Entry 7T3L (electron microscopy, 3.60 A resolution); this record covers chains A and B of the 28 polymer chains in the assembly.

== Chain A ==
Name: CRISPR-associated protein Csy1
Reference sequence: Q02ML9 (CSY1_PSEAB); residues 1-434 here = UniProt positions 1-434
Chain sequence (434 residues; each row starts with the number of its first residue):
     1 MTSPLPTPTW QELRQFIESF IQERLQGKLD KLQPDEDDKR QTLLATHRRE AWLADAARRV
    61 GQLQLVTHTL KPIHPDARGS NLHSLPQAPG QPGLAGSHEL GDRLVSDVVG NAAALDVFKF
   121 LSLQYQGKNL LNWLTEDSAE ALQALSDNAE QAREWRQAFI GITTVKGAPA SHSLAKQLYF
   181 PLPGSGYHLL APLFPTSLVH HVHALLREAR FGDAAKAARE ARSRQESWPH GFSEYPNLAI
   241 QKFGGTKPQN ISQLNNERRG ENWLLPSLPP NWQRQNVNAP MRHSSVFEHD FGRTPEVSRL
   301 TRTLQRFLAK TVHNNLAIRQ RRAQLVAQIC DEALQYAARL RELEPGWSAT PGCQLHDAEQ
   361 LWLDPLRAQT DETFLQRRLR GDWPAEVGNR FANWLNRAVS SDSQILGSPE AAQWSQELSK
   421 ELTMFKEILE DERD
Disordered / not traced: 1-7

== Chain B ==
Name: CRISPR type I-F/YPEST-associated protein Csy2
Reference sequence: B3G161 (B3G161_PSEAI); residues 1-327 here = UniProt positions 1-327
Chain sequence (327 residues; row label = number of the first residue in the row):
     1 MSVTDPEALL LLPRLSIQNA NAISSPLTWG FPSPGAFTGF VHALQRRVGI SLDIELDGVG
    61 IVCHRFEAQI SQPAGKRTKV FNLTRNPLNR DGSTAAIVEE GRAHLEVSLL LGVHGDGLDD
   121 HPAQEIARQV QEQAGAMRLA GGSILPWCNE RFPAPNAELL MLGGSDEQRR KNQRRLTRRL
   181 LPGFALVSRE ALLQQHLETL RTTLPEATTL DALLDLCRIN FEPPATSSEE EASPPDAAWQ
   241 VRDKPGWLVP IPAGYNALSP LYLPGEVRNA RDRETPLRFV ENLFGLGEWL SPHRVAALSD
   301 LLWYHHAEPD KGLYRWSTPR FVEHAIA
Disordered / not traced: 1-2, 225-238, 323-327

== How chain A and chain B interact ==
Pairs across the interface - 206 pairs, chain A then chain B:
  His-68(A) / Leu-258(B)
  His-68(A) / Glu-281(B)
  His-74(A) / Val-98(B)
  Pro-75(A) / Val-98(B)
  Ser-80(A) / Phe-279(B)
  Leu-82(A) / Leu-258(B)
  Leu-82(A) / Phe-279(B)  hydrophobic
  Ser-84(A) / Leu-258(B)  hydrogen bond (side chain-backbone)
  Pro-86(A) / Asn-256(B)
  Pro-86(A) / Ala-257(B)
  Pro-86(A) / Leu-258(B)
  Pro-86(A) / Glu-281(B)
  Gln-87(A) / Asn-256(B)  hydrogen bond (backbone-side chain)
  Gln-87(A) / Lys-311(B)
  Ala-88(A) / Lys-311(B)  hydrogen bond (backbone-side chain)
  Pro-89(A) / Leu-313(B)  hydrophobic
  Gln-91(A) / Glu-308(B)  hydrogen bond
  Gln-91(A) / Leu-313(B)
  Pro-92(A) / Glu-190(B)
  Pro-92(A) / Gln-194(B)
  Gly-93(A) / Glu-190(B)
  Gly-93(A) / Leu-193(B)
  Gly-93(A) / Gln-194(B)  hydrogen bond (backbone-side chain)
  Leu-94(A) / Thr-209(B)
  Leu-94(A) / Leu-283(B)  hydrophobic
  Leu-94(A) / Phe-284(B)
  Leu-94(A) / Arg-315(B)
  Ala-95(A) / Thr-209(B)
  Ala-95(A) / Leu-210(B)
  Ala-95(A) / Leu-283(B)
  Ala-95(A) / Phe-284(B)  hydrogen bond (backbone-backbone)
  Gly-96(A) / Glu-281(B)
  Ser-97(A) / Glu-281(B)  hydrogen bond (backbone-side chain)
  His-98(A) / Asn-256(B)
  His-98(A) / Leu-283(B)
  Glu-99(A) / Thr-208(B)
  Glu-99(A) / Thr-209(B)  hydrogen bond
  Arg-103(A) / Thr-208(B)
  Pro-169(A) / Tyr-262(B)  hydrophobic
  Pro-169(A) / Val-267(B)
  Pro-169(A) / Arg-268(B)  hydrogen bond (backbone-backbone)
  Ala-170(A) / Arg-268(B)
  Ala-170(A) / Phe-279(B)
  Ser-171(A) / Arg-268(B)  hydrogen bond (backbone-backbone)
  Ser-171(A) / Asn-269(B)
  Ser-171(A) / Phe-279(B)
  Gln-177(A) / Asn-269(B)  hydrogen bond (side chain-backbone)
  Gln-177(A) / Ala-270(B)
  Gln-177(A) / Arg-271(B)  hydrogen bond (side chain-backbone)
  Gln-177(A) / Leu-277(B)
  Leu-178(A) / Tyr-255(B)
  Tyr-179(A) / Arg-271(B)
  Tyr-179(A) / Asp-272(B)  hydrogen bond
  Tyr-179(A) / Thr-275(B)
  Phe-180(A) / His-305(B)
  Phe-180(A) / Ala-307(B)  hydrophobic
  Phe-180(A) / Tyr-314(B)
  Phe-180(A) / Arg-315(B)
  Phe-180(A) / Trp-316(B)  hydrophobic
  Pro-181(A) / His-42(B)
  Pro-181(A) / His-305(B)
  Leu-182(A) / Pro-309(B)  hydrophobic
  Pro-183(A) / Ala-307(B)
  Tyr-187(A) / His-42(B)  hydrogen bond
  Tyr-187(A) / Arg-46(B)  hydrogen bond
  Tyr-187(A) / Thr-275(B)
  Tyr-187(A) / Pro-276(B)
  His-188(A) / Leu-261(B)
  His-188(A) / Thr-275(B)
  His-188(A) / Pro-276(B)
  His-188(A) / Pro-309(B)
  His-188(A) / Tyr-314(B)  hydrogen bond
  Leu-189(A) / Ala-270(B)  hydrophobic
  Leu-189(A) / Arg-271(B)
  Leu-189(A) / Asp-272(B)
  Leu-189(A) / Thr-275(B)
  Leu-189(A) / Pro-276(B)  hydrogen bond (backbone-backbone)
  Leu-189(A) / Leu-277(B)  hydrophobic
  Leu-190(A) / Arg-278(B)
  Leu-190(A) / Val-280(B)  hydrophobic
  Leu-190(A) / Tyr-314(B)  hydrophobic
  Ala-191(A) / Arg-278(B)  hydrogen bond (backbone-backbone)
  Ala-191(A) / Phe-279(B)
  Ala-191(A) / Val-280(B)  hydrogen bond (backbone-backbone)
  Pro-192(A) / Val-280(B)  hydrophobic
  Leu-193(A) / Phe-279(B)  hydrophobic
  Leu-193(A) / Val-280(B)  hydrogen bond (backbone-backbone)
  Phe-194(A) / Pro-26(B)  hydrophobic
  Pro-195(A) / Pro-26(B)
  Pro-195(A) / Glu-281(B)
  Leu-198(A) / Leu-210(B)  hydrophobic
  Leu-198(A) / Glu-281(B)
  Leu-198(A) / Phe-284(B)  hydrophobic
  Val-199(A) / Pro-26(B)
  Val-199(A) / Leu-27(B)  hydrophobic
  His-201(A) / Leu-210(B)
  Val-202(A) / Leu-27(B)  hydrophobic
  Val-202(A) / Leu-210(B)  hydrophobic
  Leu-205(A) / Asp-211(B)
  Ala-218(A) / Trp-239(B)
  Ala-221(A) / Trp-239(B)
  Arg-222(A) / Phe-221(B)
  Arg-222(A) / Trp-239(B)
  Glu-226(A) / Trp-239(B)  hydrogen bond (backbone-side chain)
  Trp-228(A) / Pro-223(B)
  Trp-228(A) / Trp-239(B)  hydrophobic
  His-230(A) / Trp-239(B)
  Gly-231(A) / Phe-221(B)
  Phe-232(A) / Ile-219(B)
  Phe-232(A) / Asn-220(B)
  Phe-232(A) / Phe-221(B)  hydrogen bond (backbone-backbone)
  Phe-232(A) / Trp-239(B)  hydrophobic
  Ser-233(A) / Arg-218(B)
  Ser-233(A) / Ile-219(B)
  Glu-234(A) / Ile-219(B)
  Tyr-235(A) / Leu-214(B)
  Tyr-235(A) / Arg-218(B)  hydrogen bond
  Asn-237(A) / Trp-29(B)  hydrogen bond (backbone-side chain)
  Asn-237(A) / Lys-79(B)
  Leu-238(A) / Thr-78(B)
  Leu-238(A) / Lys-79(B)  hydrogen bond (backbone-backbone)
  Ala-239(A) / Trp-29(B)
  Ala-239(A) / Lys-79(B)
  Ala-239(A) / Phe-81(B)  hydrophobic
  Ile-240(A) / Thr-78(B)
  Ile-240(A) / Lys-79(B)  hydrogen bond (backbone-backbone)
  Ile-240(A) / Phe-81(B)
  Ile-240(A) / Glu-99(B)
  Gln-241(A) / Ile-23(B)
  Gln-241(A) / Glu-99(B)  hydrogen bond (side chain-backbone)
  Lys-242(A) / Glu-99(B)  hydrogen bond (backbone-side chain)
  Phe-243(A) / Ile-97(B)
  Asn-262(A) / Pro-26(B)  hydrogen bond (side chain-backbone)
  Leu-264(A) / Ile-23(B)  hydrophobic
  Leu-264(A) / Ser-25(B)
  Leu-264(A) / Pro-26(B)
  Leu-264(A) / Leu-27(B)
  Leu-264(A) / Thr-28(B)
  Leu-264(A) / Trp-29(B)
  Leu-264(A) / Phe-81(B)  hydrophobic
  Leu-265(A) / Leu-27(B)  hydrogen bond (backbone-backbone)
  Leu-265(A) / Thr-28(B)
  Leu-265(A) / Trp-29(B)  hydrogen bond (backbone-backbone)
  Leu-265(A) / Leu-214(B)  hydrophobic
  Leu-265(A) / Pro-250(B)  hydrophobic
  Pro-266(A) / Trp-29(B)
  Ser-267(A) / Thr-28(B)
  Ser-267(A) / Trp-29(B)  hydrogen bond (backbone-backbone)
  Ser-267(A) / Gly-30(B)
  Ser-267(A) / Phe-31(B)  hydrogen bond (backbone-backbone)
  Ser-267(A) / Val-249(B)
  Ser-267(A) / Pro-250(B)  hydrogen bond (side chain-backbone)
  Leu-268(A) / Trp-29(B)  hydrophobic
  Leu-268(A) / Gly-30(B)
  Leu-268(A) / Phe-66(B)  hydrophobic
  Leu-268(A) / Trp-247(B)  hydrogen bond (backbone-side chain)
  Leu-268(A) / Val-249(B)
  Leu-268(A) / Trp-289(B)
  Pro-269(A) / Phe-31(B)
  Pro-269(A) / Cys-63(B)  hydrophobic
  Pro-269(A) / Phe-66(B)  hydrophobic
  Pro-269(A) / Trp-247(B)
  Pro-269(A) / Trp-289(B)
  Pro-270(A) / Phe-184(B)
  Pro-270(A) / Trp-247(B)  hydrophobic
  Pro-270(A) / Trp-289(B)
  Asn-271(A) / Cys-63(B)  hydrogen bond (side chain-backbone)
  Asn-271(A) / His-64(B)  hydrogen bond (side chain-backbone)
  Asn-271(A) / Phe-66(B)
  Asn-271(A) / Pro-182(B)
  Asn-271(A) / Gly-183(B)
  Asn-271(A) / Phe-184(B)
  Trp-272(A) / Phe-66(B)  hydrophobic
  Arg-274(A) / His-64(B)  hydrogen bond (side chain-backbone)
  Arg-274(A) / Arg-65(B)
  Arg-274(A) / Pro-182(B)
  Glu-296(A) / Trp-247(B)
  Thr-303(A) / Asp-243(B)
  Arg-306(A) / Gln-240(B)  hydrogen bond
  Arg-306(A) / Val-241(B)
  Arg-306(A) / Asp-243(B)  salt bridge
  Phe-307(A) / Asp-243(B)
  Gln-324(A) / Pro-245(B)
  Ala-327(A) / Arg-294(B)
  Gln-328(A) / Pro-245(B)  hydrogen bond (side chain-backbone)
  Asp-331(A) / Ser-291(B)  hydrogen bond
  Asp-331(A) / Arg-294(B)
  Leu-334(A) / His-293(B)
  Gln-335(A) / Leu-181(B)  hydrogen bond (side chain-backbone)
  Gln-335(A) / Pro-182(B)
  Gln-335(A) / Gly-183(B)  hydrogen bond (side chain-backbone)
  Gln-335(A) / Phe-184(B)
  Gln-335(A) / Ser-291(B)
  Ala-338(A) / Leu-181(B)  hydrophobic
  Ala-338(A) / Pro-182(B)  hydrophobic
  Met-424(A) / Arg-174(B)
  Glu-427(A) / Arg-170(B)  salt bridge
  Glu-427(A) / Arg-174(B)  salt bridge
  Ile-428(A) / Arg-174(B)
  Ile-428(A) / His-293(B)
  Asp-431(A) / Arg-170(B)  salt bridge
  Asp-431(A) / Arg-174(B)  salt bridge
  Asp-431(A) / Arg-178(B)  hydrogen bond (backbone-side chain)
  Asp-434(A) / Lys-171(B)
  Asp-434(A) / Arg-175(B)
  Asp-434(A) / Arg-178(B)  hydrogen bond (backbone-side chain)
Also at the interface, not in a pair above, chain A (102 interface residues in all): Pro-72, Arg-78, Gly-90, His-172, Ser-173, Leu-206, Arg-210, Gln-225, Pro-236, Trp-263, Arg-299, Arg-321, Glu-332
Also at the interface, not in a pair above, chain B (96 interface residues in all): Ile-70, Val-80, Ala-96, Glu-206, Lys-244, Ile-251, Ala-253, Glu-266, Asn-282, Gly-285, Pro-292, His-306

== Summary ==
102 residues of chain A face 96 of chain B across their interface; the contacts include 45 hydrogen bonds and
5 salt bridges. Polar pairs include Arg-306(A)/Asp-243(B), Glu-427(A)/Arg-170(B) and Glu-427(A)/Arg-174(B).
Here chain A is CRISPR-associated protein Csy1 and chain B is CRISPR type I-F/YPEST-associated protein Csy2.
Entry 7T3L (Cryo-EM structure of Csy-AcrIF24-DNA dimer) was determined by electron microscopy (same
publication as 7T3J, 7T3K, 7TAW and 7TAX).
